1EQZ - chains I and D of the 10 polymer chains in the assembly; structure by X-ray diffraction, 2.50 A resolution.

[Chain I]
Molecule: 146 nucleotides long DNA
Sequence (146 nucleotides; each row starts with the number of its first residue):
     1 ATCAATATCCACCTGCAGATTCTACCAAAAGTGTATTTGGAAACTGCTCC
    51 ATCAAAAGGCATGTTCAGCGGAATTCCGCTGAACATGCCTTTTGATGGAG
   101 CAGTTTCCAAATACACTTTTGGTAGAATCTGCAGGTGGATATTGAT
Ion coordination: Mn2+ site 1 near DA1 (its only coordinating residue here); Mn2+ site 2 near DG18 (its only coordinating residue here); Mn2+ site 3: DG39, DG40; Mn2+ site 4 near DG70 (its only coordinating residue here); K+: DG97, DG98; Mn2+ site 5 near DG100 (its only coordinating residue here); Mn2+ site 6 near DG121 (its only coordinating residue here); Mn2+ site 7 near DG134 (its only coordinating residue here)

[Chain D]
Molecule: Protein (histone H4)
Organism: Gallus gallus
UniProtKB: P62801 (H4_CHICK); residues 0-102 here correspond to UniProt positions 1-103 (UniProt number = residue number + 1)
Amino-acid sequence (103 residues; each row starts with the number of its first residue; numbering starts at 0):
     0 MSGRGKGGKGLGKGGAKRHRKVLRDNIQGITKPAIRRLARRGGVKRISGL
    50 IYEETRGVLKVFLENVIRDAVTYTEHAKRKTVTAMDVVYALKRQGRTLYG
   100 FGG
Not modelled in the structure: 0-13
Ion coordination: K+: Lys31 (shared with 1 residue of chain J)
Swiss-Prot annotation at these positions:
  - DNA-binding region: Lys16 to Lys20
  - modified residue: Ser1 (N-acetylserine), Arg3 (Asymmetric dimethylarginine), Lys5 (N6-(2-hydroxyisobutyryl)lysine), Lys8 (N6-(2-hydroxyisobutyryl)lysine), Lys12 (N6-(2-hydroxyisobutyryl)lysine), Lys16 (N6-(2-hydroxyisobutyryl)lysine), Lys20 (N6,N6,N6-trimethyllysine), Lys31 (N6-(2-hydroxyisobutyryl)lysine), Lys44 (N6-(2-hydroxyisobutyryl)lysine), Ser47 (Phosphoserine), Tyr51 (Phosphotyrosine), Lys59 (N6-(2-hydroxyisobutyryl)lysine), Lys77 (N6-(2-hydroxyisobutyryl)lysine), Lys79 (N6-(2-hydroxyisobutyryl)lysine), Tyr88 (Phosphotyrosine), Lys91 (N6-(2-hydroxyisobutyryl)lysine)
  - cross-link (Glycyl lysine isopeptide (Lys-Gly)): Lys31 (interchain with G-Cter in UFM1), Lys91 (interchain with G-Cter in ubiquitin)

[How chain I and chain D interact]
Pairs across the interface - 6 pairs, chain I then chain D:
  DC60(I) - Thr30(D)  phosphate contact
  DC60(I) - Pro32(D)  phosphate contact
  DC60(I) - Arg36(D)  salt bridge to the phosphate
  DA61(I) - Thr30(D)  phosphate contact
  DA61(I) - Pro32(D)  phosphate contact
  DC69(I) - Arg45(D)  phosphate contact
Other interface residues (no listed pair), chain I (5 interface residues in all): DC53, DG70
Other interface residues (no listed pair), chain D (6 interface residues in all): Lys16, Lys31

[Summary]
5 residues of chain I face 6 of chain D across their interface; the contacts include 1 salt bridge. The
salt-bridged pair is DC60(I)-Arg36(D). The Mn2+ site 3 is built by DG39(I) and DG40(I). From UniProt: a
DNA-binding region on chain D.
Here chain I is 146 nucleotides long DNA and chain D is Protein (histone H4) (Gallus gallus). Entry 1EQZ
(X-ray structure of the nucleosome core particle at 2.5 A resolution) was determined by X-ray diffraction.
